PDB entry 7AZK | X-ray diffraction, 2.05 A resolution | chains A and H of the 4 polymer chains in the assembly

[Chain A]
Name: Beta sliding clamp
Organism: Escherichia coli 2-427-07_S4_C3
UniProt: A0A073FMV0 (A0A073FMV0_ECOLX); numbering as in UniProt (aligned over 1-366)
Chain sequence (386 residues; numbered -19 to 366; the number before each row is that of its first residue; numbers below 1 keep their minus sign (Met-19 is residue -19)):
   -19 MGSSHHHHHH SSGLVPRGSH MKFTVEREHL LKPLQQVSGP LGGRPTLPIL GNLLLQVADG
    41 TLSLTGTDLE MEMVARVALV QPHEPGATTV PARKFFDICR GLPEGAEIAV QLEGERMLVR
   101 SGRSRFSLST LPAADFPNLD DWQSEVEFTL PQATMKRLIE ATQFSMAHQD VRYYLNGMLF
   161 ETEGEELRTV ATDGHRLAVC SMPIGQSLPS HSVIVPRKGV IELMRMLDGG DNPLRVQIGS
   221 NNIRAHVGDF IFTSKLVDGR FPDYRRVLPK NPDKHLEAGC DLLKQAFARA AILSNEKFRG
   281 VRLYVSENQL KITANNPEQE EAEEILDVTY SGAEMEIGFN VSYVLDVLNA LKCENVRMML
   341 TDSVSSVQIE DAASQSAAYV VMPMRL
Not modelled in the structure: -19 to -2
Differences from the reference sequence: initiating methionine (-19); expression tag (-18 to 0)
Ion coordination: K+ near Thr26 (its only coordinating residue here)

[Chain H]
Name: Peptide 35
Chain sequence (6 residues; numbered 367 to 372; the number before each row is that of its first residue):
   367 XQAXLX
Modified residues: ACE (acetyl group) at position 367, SOQ (N-methyl-L-aspartic acid) at position 370, ZCL (3,4-dichloro-L-phenylalanine) at position 372; Ala369 (2-amino-3-cyclohexyl-propionic acid; ALC)

[Interface between chain A and chain H]
Pairs across the interface (27):
  Arg152(A) - ZCL_372(H)
  Leu155(A) - ZCL_372(H)
  Thr172(A) - Leu371(H)
  Thr172(A) - ZCL_372(H)
  Gly174(A) - SOQ_370(H)
  Gly174(A) - Leu371(H)  hydrogen bond (backbone-backbone)
  Gly174(A) - ZCL_372(H)
  His175(A) - Gln368(H)
  His175(A) - SOQ_370(H)
  His175(A) - Leu371(H)
  Arg176(A) - Leu371(H)
  Leu177(A) - Leu371(H)  hydrophobic
  Pro242(A) - ZCL_372(H)
  Val247(A) - Leu371(H)
  Asn320(A) - Gln368(H)
  Tyr323(A) - Gln368(H)
  Val344(A) - Ala369(H)
  Val360(A) - Leu371(H)  hydrophobic
  Met362(A) - Gln368(H)
  Met362(A) - Ala369(H)
  Met362(A) - SOQ_370(H)
  Pro363(A) - Gln368(H)
  Pro363(A) - Ala369(H)  hydrogen bond (backbone-backbone)
  Met364(A) - ACE_367(H)
  Met364(A) - Gln368(H)
  Arg365(A) - ACE_367(H)  hydrogen bond (backbone-backbone)
  Arg365(A) - Ala369(H)
Interface residues without a listed pair, chain A (18 interface residues in all): Ser346

[Summary]
18 residues of chain A and 6 residues of chain H are in contact; the contacts include 3 hydrogen bonds.
Backbone hydrogen bonds pair Gly174(A)-Leu371(H), Pro363(A)-Ala369(H) and Arg365(A)-ACE_367(H).
Chain A is Beta sliding clamp (Escherichia coli 2-427-07_S4_C3) and chain H is Peptide 35; the structure, DNA
polymerase sliding clamp from Escherichia coli with peptide 35 bound, was determined by X-ray diffraction
together with 7AZ5, 7AZ6, 7AZ8, 7AZC, 7AZD, 7AZE and 3 further entries from the same study.
